Entry 2DGC (X-ray diffraction, 2.20 A resolution); this record covers chains B and A.

[Chain B]
Molecule: 19-nt DNA strand
Sequence (19 nucleotides; each row starts with the number of its first residue; note: 1 number in that range is skipped by the numbering (no residue carries it; nothing is unmodelled there); numbers below 1 keep their minus sign (DT-10 is residue -10)):
   -10 TGGAGATGAC
     1 GTCATCTCC

[Chain A]
Molecule: Protein (GCN4)
Source organism: Saccharomyces cerevisiae
UniProtKB: P03069 (GCN4_YEAST); numbering as in UniProt (aligned over 220-281)
Chain sequence (63 residues; numbered 219 to 281; the number before each row is that of its first residue):
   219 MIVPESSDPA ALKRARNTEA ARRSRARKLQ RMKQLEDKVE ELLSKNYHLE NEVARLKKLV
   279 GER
Disordered / not traced: 219-228, 278-281
Swiss-Prot annotation at these positions:
  - region: Lys231 to Lys251 (Basic motif), Leu253 to Leu274 (Leucine-zipper)
  - motif: Lys231 to Arg249 (Nuclear localization signal)

[Interface between chain B and chain A]
Residue-residue contacts - 13 pairs, chain B then chain A:
  DA-2(B) with Leu247(A), phosphate contact
  DC-1(B) with Arg240(A), salt bridge to the phosphate; Arg243(A), salt bridge to the phosphate
  DG1(B) with Thr236(A), phosphate contact; Arg240(A), salt bridge to the phosphate; Arg243(A), hydrogen bond to the base
  DT2(B) with Arg232(A), salt bridge to the phosphate; Asn235(A), base contact; Thr236(A), hydrogen bond to the phosphate; Ala239(A), base contact
  DC3(B) with Arg232(A), phosphate contact; Asn235(A), hydrogen bond to the base
  DA4(B) with Asn235(A), base contact
Interface residues without a listed pair, chain A (8 interface residues in all): Lys231

[In short]
6 residues of chain B face 8 of chain A across their interface, with 3 hydrogen bonds and 4 salt bridges.
Polar contacts include DG1(B)-Arg243(A), DC3(B)-Asn235(A) and DT2(B)-Thr236(A).
Chain B is a 19-nt DNA strand and chain A is Protein (GCN4) (Saccharomyces cerevisiae); the structure, GCN4
basic domain, leucine zipper complexed with atf/creb site DNA, was determined by X-ray diffraction.
